6MNL - chains A and B; structure by solution NMR.

Chain A:
Molecule: FOXO3a peptide
Source organism: Homo sapiens
Chain sequence (16 residues; each row starts with the number of its first residue):
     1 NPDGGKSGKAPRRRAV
Modified residues: Lys6 (N(6)-acetyllysine; ALY); Lys9 (N(6)-acetyllysine; ALY)

Chain B:
Molecule: Bromodomain-containing protein 4
Source organism: Homo sapiens
Notes: fragment: Bromo 2 domain, residues 333-460
UniProt: O60885 (BRD4_HUMAN); residues 333-460 here = UniProt positions 333-460
Chain sequence (128 residues; row label = number of the first residue in the row):
   333 KDVPDSQQHPAPEKSSKVSEQLKCCSGILKEMFAKKHAAYAWPFYKPVDV
   383 EALGLHDYCDIIKHPMDMSTIKSKLEAREYRDAQEFGADVRLMFSNCYKY
   433 NPPDHEVVAMARKLQDVFEMRFAKMPDE
Curated features (UniProtKB/Swiss-Prot):
  - site: Asn433 (Acetylated histone binding)
  - natural variant: Tyr390 (Y390C: Found in a patient with a neurodevelopmental syndrome; uncertain significance), Tyr430 (Y430C: In CDLS6)
  - mutagenesis: Asn433 (N433A: Abolishes binding to acetylated histones)
Reported in the primary citation:
  - binding site for FOXO3a peptide (chain A): Asn433, His437
  - specificity-determining residues: Asn433, His437
  - mutagenesis - N433A/H437A: abolished binding to FOXO3a

How chain A and chain B interact:
Pairs across the interface (26; chain A residue first):
  Asn1(A) with His388(B)
  Asp3(A) with His388(B); Asp389(B)
  Gly4(A) with Asp389(B); Tyr432(B)
  Gly5(A) with Leu387(B); Tyr432(B); Asn433(B)
  Lys6(A) with Phe376(B); Val380(B); Leu385(B); Leu387(B); Tyr390(B); Cys429(B); Asn433(B); His437(B); Val439(B)
  Gly8(A) with Leu385(B)
  Lys9(A) with Trp374(B); Pro375(B); Val380(B); Leu385(B); Glu438(B); Val439(B)
  Ala10(A) with Trp374(B)
  Pro11(A) with Glu438(B)
Interface residues without a listed pair, chain A (10 interface residues in all): Ser7
From the paper, about this interface:
  - interface residues, chain B: Asn433(B), His437(B)

In short:
Chain A and chain B form an interface of 10 and 15 residues respectively. UniProt lists one mutagenesis site
on chain B. From the paper: a binding site for FOXO3a peptide (chain A) at Asn433(B) and His437(B);
N433A/H437A of chain B abolish binding to FOXO3a.
Chain A is FOXO3a peptide and chain B is Bromodomain-containing protein 4, both from Homo sapiens; the
structure, NMR solution structures of second bromodomain of BRD4 with FOXO3a peptide, was determined by
solution NMR.
